Entry 3O7P (X-ray diffraction, 3.20 A resolution); this record covers chain A.

[Chain A]
Name: L-fucose-proton symporter
From: Escherichia coli
UniProt: P11551 (FUCP_ECOLI); numbering as in UniProt (aligned over 1-438)
Chain sequence (438 residues; each row starts with the number of its first residue):
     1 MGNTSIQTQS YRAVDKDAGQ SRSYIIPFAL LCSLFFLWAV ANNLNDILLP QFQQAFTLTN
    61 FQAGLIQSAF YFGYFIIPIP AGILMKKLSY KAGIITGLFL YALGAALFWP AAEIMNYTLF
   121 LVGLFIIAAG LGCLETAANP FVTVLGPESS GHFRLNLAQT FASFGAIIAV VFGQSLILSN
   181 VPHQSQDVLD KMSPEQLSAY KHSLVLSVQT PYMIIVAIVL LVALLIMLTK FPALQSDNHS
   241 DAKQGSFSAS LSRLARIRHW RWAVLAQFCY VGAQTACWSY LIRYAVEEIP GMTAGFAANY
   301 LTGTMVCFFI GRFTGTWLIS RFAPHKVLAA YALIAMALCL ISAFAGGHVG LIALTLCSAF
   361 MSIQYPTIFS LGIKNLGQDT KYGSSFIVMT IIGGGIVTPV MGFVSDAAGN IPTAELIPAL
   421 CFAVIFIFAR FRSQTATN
Unresolved in the structure: 1-21, 57-60, 436-438
Sequence notes: engineered mutation Ala162 (Asn in P11551)
UniProt features mapped onto this chain:
  - site (Important for activity): Asp46, Glu135

[Overview]
Chain A is L-fucose-proton symporter (Escherichia coli); the structure, Crystal structure of the E.coli
Fucose:proton symporter, FucP (N162A), was determined by X-ray diffraction (same publication as 3O7Q).
